Entry 5SYK (X-ray diffraction, 1.80 A resolution); this record covers chains A and B.

== Chain A (and B) ==
Molecule: Catalase-peroxidase
Organism: Burkholderia pseudomallei (strain 1710b)
Notes: EC 1.11.1.21; chain B of this document is another copy of the same molecule, construct and numbering; everything in this record applies to it too
Reference sequence: Q3JNW6 (KATG_BURP1); residues 21-748 here correspond to UniProt positions 1-728 (UniProt number = residue number - 20)
Chain sequence (728 residues; numbered 21 to 748; the number before each row is that of its first residue):
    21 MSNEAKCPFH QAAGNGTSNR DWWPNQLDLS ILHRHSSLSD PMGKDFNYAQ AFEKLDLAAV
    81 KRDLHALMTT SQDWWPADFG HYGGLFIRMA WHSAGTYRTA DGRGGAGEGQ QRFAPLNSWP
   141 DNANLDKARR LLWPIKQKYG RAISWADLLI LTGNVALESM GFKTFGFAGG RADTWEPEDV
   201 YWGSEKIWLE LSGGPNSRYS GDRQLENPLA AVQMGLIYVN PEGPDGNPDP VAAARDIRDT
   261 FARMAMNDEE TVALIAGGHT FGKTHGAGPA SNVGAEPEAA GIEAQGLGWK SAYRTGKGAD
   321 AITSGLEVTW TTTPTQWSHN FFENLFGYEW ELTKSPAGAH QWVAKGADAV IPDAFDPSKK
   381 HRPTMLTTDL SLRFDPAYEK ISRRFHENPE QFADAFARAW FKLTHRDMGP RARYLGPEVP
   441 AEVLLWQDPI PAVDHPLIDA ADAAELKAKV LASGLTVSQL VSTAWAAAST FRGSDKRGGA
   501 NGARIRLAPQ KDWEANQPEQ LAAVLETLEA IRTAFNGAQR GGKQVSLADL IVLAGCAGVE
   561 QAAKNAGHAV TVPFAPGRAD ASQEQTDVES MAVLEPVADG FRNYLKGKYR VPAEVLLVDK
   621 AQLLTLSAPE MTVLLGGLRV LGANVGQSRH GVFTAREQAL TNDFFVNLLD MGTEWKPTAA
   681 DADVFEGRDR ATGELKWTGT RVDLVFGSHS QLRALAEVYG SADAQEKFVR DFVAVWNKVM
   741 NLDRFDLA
Unresolved in the structure: 21-35
Modified residues: Trp-111 (1-hydroperoxy-L-tryptophan; TOX)
UniProt features mapped onto this chain:
  - active site: His-112 (Proton acceptor)
  - binding site (heme b): His-279
  - site: Arg-108 (Transition state stabilizer)
  - cross-link: Trp-111 to Tyr-238 (Tryptophyl-tyrosyl-methioninium (Trp-Tyr) (with M-244)), Tyr-238 to Met-264 (Tryptophyl-tyrosyl-methioninium (Tyr-Met) (with W-91))
Covalently attached groups: covalent link Trp-111/Tyr-238; covalent link Tyr-238/Met-264
Bound ions: heme Fe: Trp-111, His-279; Na+: Gly-122, Gly-124, Ser-494
Ligand contacts:
  - heme (HEM): Asp-98, Gly-104, Leu-105, Ile-107, Arg-108, Trp-111, Val-239, Pro-241, Ile-257, Phe-261, Leu-274, Ile-275, Gly-278, His-279, Phe-281, Gly-282, Lys-283, Thr-284, His-285, Thr-323, Ser-324, Leu-326, Trp-330, Leu-386, Thr-388, Phe-416, Trp-420
  - oxygen molecule (OXY): Arg-108, Trp-111, His-112, Asp-141
From the paper describing this entry:
  - catalytic residues: Trp-111 (from molecular simulation)
  - post-translational modification sites: Trp-111
  - contacts within the chain: Trp-111/Tyr-238, Tyr-238/Met-264

== Interface between chain A and chain B ==
Residue-residue contacts (159; chain A residue first):
  Gly-36(A) with Tyr-201(B); Gly-203(B); Ser-204(B)
  Thr-37(A) with Gly-203(B), hydrogen bond (backbone-backbone); Ser-204(B), hydrogen bond (side chain-backbone); Glu-205(B), hydrogen bond (side chain-backbone); Lys-206(B), hydrogen bond
  Asn-39(A) with Ala-134(B), hydrogen bond (side chain-backbone); Pro-135(B); Pro-197(B)
  Trp-42(A) with Glu-205(B); Lys-206(B); Ile-207(B); Trp-208(B), hydrophobic; Met-234(B), hydrophobic
  Trp-43(A) with Pro-135(B), hydrophobic; Ser-138(B); Trp-208(B), hydrophobic; Glu-296(B), hydrogen bond; Glu-298(B); Ala-299(B)
  Gln-46(A) with Glu-298(B), hydrogen bond (side chain-backbone)
  Ser-50(A) with Arg-54(B)
  His-53(A) with Leu-58(B); Ser-59(B)
  Arg-54(A) with Leu-58(B)
  Ser-56(A) with Ser-56(B); Leu-58(B)
  Leu-58(A) with His-53(B); Arg-54(B); Ser-56(B); Ser-627(B); Pro-629(B)
  Ser-59(A) with His-53(B); Pro-629(B)
  Asp-60(A) with Pro-629(B)
  Pro-61(A) with Pro-629(B); Leu-715(B), hydrophobic; Val-718(B), hydrophobic; Tyr-719(B); Lys-727(B), hydrogen bond (backbone-side chain)
  Met-62(A) with Val-718(B), hydrophobic
  Trp-94(A) with Met-671(B), hydrophobic; Arg-690(B)
  Arg-132(A) with Ser-710(B); Ala-714(B); Glu-717(B), salt bridge
  Phe-133(A) with Ser-710(B); Ala-714(B), hydrophobic
  Ala-134(A) with Asn-39(B), hydrogen bond (backbone-side chain)
  Pro-135(A) with Asn-39(B); Trp-43(B), hydrophobic
  Asn-137(A) with Ser-710(B)
  Ser-138(A) with Trp-43(B)
  Arg-150(A) with Met-671(B); Arg-713(B)
  Trp-153(A) with Leu-669(B), hydrogen bond (side chain-backbone); Glu-717(B); Gly-720(B); Ser-721(B)
  Gln-157(A) with Gly-720(B), hydrogen bond (side chain-backbone); Ser-721(B); Ala-722(B), hydrogen bond (backbone-backbone)
  Lys-158(A) with Ala-722(B)
  Gly-160(A) with Ser-721(B); Asp-723(B)
  Arg-161(A) with Asp-723(B), salt bridge
  Trp-165(A) with Glu-717(B), hydrogen bond
  Trp-195(A) with Gln-711(B); Ala-714(B); Val-718(B), hydrophobic
  Glu-196(A) with Gln-711(B)
  Pro-197(A) with Asn-39(B); Gln-711(B)
  Tyr-201(A) with Gly-36(B)
  Gly-203(A) with Gly-36(B); Thr-37(B), hydrogen bond (backbone-backbone)
  Ser-204(A) with Gly-36(B); Thr-37(B), hydrogen bond (backbone-side chain)
  Glu-205(A) with Thr-37(B), hydrogen bond (backbone-side chain); Trp-42(B)
  Lys-206(A) with Thr-37(B), hydrogen bond; Trp-42(B)
  Ile-207(A) with Trp-42(B)
  Trp-208(A) with Trp-42(B); Trp-43(B), hydrophobic
  Met-234(A) with Trp-42(B), hydrophobic
  Glu-296(A) with Trp-43(B), hydrogen bond
  Glu-298(A) with Trp-43(B); Gln-46(B); Ser-710(B), hydrogen bond
  Ala-299(A) with Trp-43(B)
  Ile-302(A) with Phe-685(B), hydrophobic; Arg-701(B); Val-705(B); Ser-708(B)
  Glu-303(A) with Trp-675(B); Pro-677(B); Phe-685(B)
  Gln-305(A) with Leu-668(B); Trp-675(B); Leu-704(B), hydrogen bond (side chain-backbone); Gly-707(B); Ser-708(B); Arg-713(B), hydrogen bond (backbone-side chain)
  Gly-306(A) with Gly-707(B); Ser-708(B)
  Leu-307(A) with Met-671(B), hydrophobic
  Ser-627(A) with Leu-58(B)
  Pro-629(A) with Leu-58(B); Ser-59(B); Asp-60(B); Pro-61(B), hydrophobic
  Leu-668(A) with Gln-305(B)
  Leu-669(A) with Trp-153(B), hydrogen bond (backbone-side chain)
  Met-671(A) with Trp-94(B), hydrophobic; Arg-150(B), hydrogen bond; Leu-307(B), hydrophobic
  Trp-675(A) with Glu-303(B); Gln-305(B)
  Phe-685(A) with Ile-302(B), hydrophobic; Glu-303(B)
  Arg-690(A) with Trp-94(B)
  Arg-701(A) with Ile-302(B)
  Leu-704(A) with Gln-305(B), hydrogen bond (backbone-side chain)
  Val-705(A) with Ile-302(B)
  Gly-707(A) with Gln-305(B); Gly-306(B)
  Ser-708(A) with Ile-302(B); Gln-305(B); Gly-306(B)
  Ser-710(A) with Arg-132(B); Phe-133(B); Asn-137(B); Glu-298(B), hydrogen bond
  Gln-711(A) with Trp-195(B); Glu-196(B); Pro-197(B)
  Arg-713(A) with Arg-150(B); Gln-305(B), hydrogen bond (side chain-backbone)
  Ala-714(A) with Arg-132(B); Phe-133(B), hydrophobic; Trp-195(B)
  Leu-715(A) with Pro-61(B), hydrophobic
  Glu-717(A) with Arg-132(B), salt bridge; Trp-153(B); Trp-165(B), hydrogen bond
  Val-718(A) with Pro-61(B), hydrophobic; Met-62(B), hydrophobic; Trp-195(B), hydrophobic
  Gly-720(A) with Gln-157(B), hydrogen bond (backbone-side chain)
  Ser-721(A) with Trp-153(B); Gln-157(B); Gly-160(B)
  Ala-722(A) with Gln-157(B), hydrogen bond (backbone-backbone); Lys-158(B)
  Asp-723(A) with Gly-160(B); Arg-161(B), salt bridge
  Lys-727(A) with Pro-61(B), hydrogen bond (side chain-backbone)
Other interface residues (no listed pair), chain A (84 interface residues in all): Asp-41, Leu-52, His-55, Gly-63, Lys-156, Tyr-159, Val-666, Lys-676, Pro-677, Tyr-719, Asp-731
Other interface residues (no listed pair), chain B (84 interface residues in all): Asp-41, Leu-52, His-55, Gly-63, Lys-156, Tyr-159, Gly-301, Val-666, Lys-676, Asp-731

== Overview ==
Chain A and chain B each contribute 84 residues to their interface, with 30 hydrogen bonds and 4 salt bridges.
Among the polar pairs are Arg-132(A)/Glu-717(B), Arg-161(A)/Asp-723(B) and Thr-37(A)/Ser-204(B). Bound to
chain A: heme and oxygen molecule. The paper reports the catalytic residue Trp-111(A); a modification site at
Trp-111(A).
Chain A and chain B are both Catalase-peroxidase (Burkholderia pseudomallei (strain 1710b)); the structure,
Crystal structure of B. pseudomallei KatG treated with hydrogen peroxide, was determined by X-ray diffraction
(same publication as 5SYH).
